PDB entry 6B84 | X-ray diffraction, 2.00 A resolution | chains B and A

# Chain B (and A)
Protein: Basic phospholipase A2 homolog 2
Organism: Bothrops moojeni
Notes: chain A of this document is another copy of the same molecule, construct and numbering; everything in this record applies to it too
UniProt: Q9I834 (PA2H2_BOTMO); residue numbers follow UniProt; this construct covers 1-122
Sequence (122 residues; row label = number of the first residue in the row):
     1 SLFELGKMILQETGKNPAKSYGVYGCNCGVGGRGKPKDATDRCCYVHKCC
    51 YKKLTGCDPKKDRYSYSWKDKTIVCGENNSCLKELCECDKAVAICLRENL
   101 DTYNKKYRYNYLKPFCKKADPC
Disulfides: Cys26-Cys116, Cys28-Cys44, Cys43-Cys95, Cys49-Cys122, Cys50-Cys88, Cys57-Cys81, Cys75-Cys86

# Chain B / chain A interface
Contacting residue pairs (38; chain B residue first):
  Ser1(B) with Phe115(A)
  Leu2(B) with Tyr111(A); Leu112(A), hydrophobic; Pro114(A), hydrophobic
  Phe3(B) with Leu112(A), hydrophobic; Phe115(A), hydrophobic
  Leu5(B) with Tyr111(A)
  Gly6(B) with Tyr111(A)
  Ile9(B) with Tyr111(A)
  Pro17(B) with Tyr111(A)
  Ala18(B) with Tyr109(A); Tyr111(A), hydrophobic
  Lys19(B) with Tyr109(A)
  Gly22(B) with Val23(A)
  Val23(B) with Gly22(A); Val23(A), hydrophobic
  Val30(B) with Val30(A); Gly31(A)
  Lys60(B) with Phe115(A)
  Lys61(B) with Phe115(A)
  Tyr109(B) with Ala18(A); Lys19(A); Tyr109(A), hydrogen bond
  Asn110(B) with Ala18(A)
  Tyr111(B) with Leu2(A); Leu5(A); Gly6(A); Ile9(A); Pro17(A); Ala18(A)
  Leu112(B) with Phe3(A), hydrophobic
  Pro114(B) with Leu2(A), hydrophobic; Lys60(A); Lys61(A)
  Phe115(B) with Ser1(A); Phe3(A), hydrophobic; Lys60(A); Lys61(A)
Interface residues without a listed pair, chain B (23 interface residues in all): Asn16, Gly31, Arg63
Interface residues without a listed pair, chain A (23 interface residues in all): Asn16, Tyr21, Asn110

# Overview
The chain B/chain A interface involves 23 residues from each chain, with 1 hydrogen bond. Its one
hydrogen-bonded contact is Tyr109(B)-Tyr109(A).
Both chains are Basic phospholipase A2 homolog 2 (Bothrops moojeni). Entry 6B84 (Crystal structure of Myotoxin
II from Bothrops moojeni) was determined by X-ray diffraction together with 6B80, 6B81 and 6B83 from the same
study.
